5BS8 - chains C and D of the 8 polymer chains in the assembly; structure by X-ray diffraction, 2.40 A resolution.

[Chain C]
Name: DNA gyrase subunit A
From: Mycobacterium tuberculosis (strain ATCC 25618 / H37Rv)
Notes: EC 5.99.1.3; fragment: GyrA tower and C-gate domains
UniProt: P9WG47 (GYRA_MYCTU); numbering as in UniProt (aligned over 2-500)
Chain sequence (503 residues; row label = number of the first residue in the row):
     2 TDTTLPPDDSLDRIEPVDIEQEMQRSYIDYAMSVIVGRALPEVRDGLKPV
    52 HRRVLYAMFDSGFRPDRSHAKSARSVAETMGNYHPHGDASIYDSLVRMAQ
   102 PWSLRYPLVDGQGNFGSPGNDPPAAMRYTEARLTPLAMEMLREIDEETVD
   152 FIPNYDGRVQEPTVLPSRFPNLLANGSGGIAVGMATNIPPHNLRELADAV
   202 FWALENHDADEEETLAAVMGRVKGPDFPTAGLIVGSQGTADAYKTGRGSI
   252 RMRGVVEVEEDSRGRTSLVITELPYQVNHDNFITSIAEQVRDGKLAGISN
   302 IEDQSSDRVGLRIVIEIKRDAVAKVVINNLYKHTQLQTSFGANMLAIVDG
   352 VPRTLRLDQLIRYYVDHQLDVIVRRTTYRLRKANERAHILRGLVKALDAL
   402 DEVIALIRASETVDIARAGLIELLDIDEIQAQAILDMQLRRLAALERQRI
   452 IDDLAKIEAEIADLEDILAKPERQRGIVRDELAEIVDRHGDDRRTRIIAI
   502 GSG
Not modelled in the structure: 2-14, 502-504
Differences from the reference sequence: expression tag (501-504)
Modified positions: Tyr-129 (O-phosphotyrosine; PTR)
UniProt features mapped onto this chain:
  - active site: Tyr-129 (O-(5'-phospho-DNA)-tyrosine intermediate)
  - modified residue: Thr-2 (N-acetylthreonine)
From the paper describing this entry:
  - binding site for DNA substrate 24-mer GGTCATGAATGACTATGCACGTAA: Tyr-129, Ile-181
  - catalytic residues: Tyr-129

[Chain D]
Name: DNA gyrase subunit B
From: Mycobacterium tuberculosis (strain ATCC 25618 / H37Rv)
Notes: EC 5.99.1.3; fragment: GyrB toprim domain
UniProt: P9WG45 (GYRB_MYCTU); residue numbers follow UniProt; this construct covers 426-675
Chain sequence (253 residues; numbered 423 to 675; the number before each row is that of its first residue):
   423 SNALVRRKSATDIGGLPGKLADCRSTDPRKSELYVVEGDSAGGSAKSGRD
   473 SMFQAILPLRGKIINVEKARIDRVLKNTEVQAIITALGTGIHDEFDIGKL
   523 RYHKIVLMADADVDGQHISTLLLTLLFRFMRPLIENGHVFLAQPPLYKLK
   573 WQRSDPEFAYSDRERDGLLEAGLKAGKKINKEDGIQRYKGLGEMDAKELW
   623 ETTMDPSVRVLRQVTLDDAAAADELFSILMGEDVDARRSFITRNAKDVRF
   673 LDV
Not modelled in the structure: 423, 432-436
Differences from the reference sequence: expression tag (423-425)
Metal / ion sites: Mg2+: Asp-532, Asp-534
Small-molecule neighbours: moxifloxacin (MFX; 1-cyclopropyl-6-fluoro-8-methoxy-7-[(4aS,7aS)-octahydro-6H-pyrrolo[3,4-b]pyridin-6-yl]-4-oxo-1,4-dihydroquinoline-3-carboxylic acid): Arg-482, Gly-483, Thr-500, Glu-501
UniProt features mapped onto this chain:
  - binding site (Mg(2+)): Glu-459, Asp-532, Asp-534
  - site (Interaction with DNA): Lys-484, Asn-487
From the paper describing this entry:
  - binding site for moxifloxacin: Arg-482, Thr-500, Glu-501

[How chain C and chain D interact]
Pairs across the interface - 58 pairs, chain C then chain D:
  Ile-15(C) with Phe-562(D), hydrophobic; Leu-633(D); Gln-635(D)
  Glu-16(C) with Leu-633(D); Arg-634(D); Gln-635(D), hydrogen bond (backbone-backbone)
  Pro-17(C) with Gln-635(D); Thr-637(D)
  Val-18(C) with Arg-634(D); Gln-635(D), hydrogen bond (backbone-backbone); Val-636(D); Thr-637(D), hydrogen bond (backbone-backbone)
  Asp-19(C) with Thr-637(D); Asp-639(D), hydrogen bond (side chain-backbone)
  Ile-20(C) with Ile-556(D), hydrophobic; Val-636(D), hydrophobic; Thr-637(D), hydrogen bond (backbone-backbone); Leu-638(D), hydrophobic; Phe-648(D), hydrophobic
  Glu-21(C) with Asp-640(D); Ala-643(D); Ala-644(D); Leu-647(D)
  Gln-22(C) with Leu-673(D); Asp-674(D)
  Glu-23(C) with Leu-563(D); Arg-634(D), salt bridge
  Met-24(C) with Thr-542(D); Leu-545(D), hydrophobic; Thr-546(D); Phe-648(D), hydrophobic; Leu-651(D)
  Gln-25(C) with Phe-662(D); Asn-666(D)
  Arg-26(C) with Val-670(D)
  Ser-27(C) with Gln-538(D); Thr-542(D)
  Tyr-28(C) with Thr-542(D); Leu-651(D); Met-652(D), hydrophobic; Arg-659(D)
  Ile-29(C) with Ala-667(D), hydrophobic
  Asp-30(C) with Val-535(D); Gln-538(D), hydrogen bond
  Tyr-31(C) with Lys-484(D); Val-535(D), hydrophobic; Asp-536(D); His-539(D)
  Ala-32(C) with Ile-663(D), hydrophobic
  Met-33(C) with Ile-663(D), hydrophobic; Ala-667(D), hydrophobic
  Ser-34(C) with Val-535(D)
  Arg-39(C) with Asp-536(D), salt bridge
  Tyr-156(C) with Arg-609(D), hydrogen bond (backbone-side chain); Lys-611(D)
  Val-183(C) with Ile-663(D), hydrophobic
  Gly-184(C) with Val-656(D); Arg-660(D), hydrogen bond (backbone-side chain)
Interface residues without a listed pair, chain C (26 interface residues in all): Pro-86, Asp-157
Interface residues without a listed pair, chain D (38 interface residues in all): Phe-549

[In short]
26 residues of chain C and 38 residues of chain D are in contact, with 8 hydrogen bonds and 2 salt bridges.
Polar contacts include Glu-23(C)/Arg-634(D), Arg-39(C)/Asp-536(D) and Asp-19(C)/Asp-639(D). Bound to chain D:
moxifloxacin. The paper reports the catalytic residue Tyr-129(C); a binding site for moxifloxacin at
Arg-482(D), Thr-500(D) and Glu-501(D).
Chain C is DNA gyrase subunit A and chain D is DNA gyrase subunit B, both from Mycobacterium tuberculosis
(strain ATCC 25618 / H37Rv); the structure, Crystal structure of a topoisomerase II complex, was determined by
X-ray diffraction, deposited together with 5BTA, 5BTC, 5BTD, 5BTF, 5BTG, 5BTI, 5BTL and 5BTN.
